PDB entry 7K89 | X-ray diffraction, 2.15 A resolution | chains A and B

Chain A (and B):
Name: Retinoid isomerohydrolase
Organism: Bos taurus
Notes: EC 3.1.1.64, 5.3.3.22; chain B of this document is another copy of the same molecule, construct and numbering; everything in this record applies to it too
UniProtKB: Q28175 (RPE65_BOVIN); numbering as in UniProt (aligned over 2-533)
Sequence (533 residues; numbered 1 to 533; the number before each row is that of its first residue):
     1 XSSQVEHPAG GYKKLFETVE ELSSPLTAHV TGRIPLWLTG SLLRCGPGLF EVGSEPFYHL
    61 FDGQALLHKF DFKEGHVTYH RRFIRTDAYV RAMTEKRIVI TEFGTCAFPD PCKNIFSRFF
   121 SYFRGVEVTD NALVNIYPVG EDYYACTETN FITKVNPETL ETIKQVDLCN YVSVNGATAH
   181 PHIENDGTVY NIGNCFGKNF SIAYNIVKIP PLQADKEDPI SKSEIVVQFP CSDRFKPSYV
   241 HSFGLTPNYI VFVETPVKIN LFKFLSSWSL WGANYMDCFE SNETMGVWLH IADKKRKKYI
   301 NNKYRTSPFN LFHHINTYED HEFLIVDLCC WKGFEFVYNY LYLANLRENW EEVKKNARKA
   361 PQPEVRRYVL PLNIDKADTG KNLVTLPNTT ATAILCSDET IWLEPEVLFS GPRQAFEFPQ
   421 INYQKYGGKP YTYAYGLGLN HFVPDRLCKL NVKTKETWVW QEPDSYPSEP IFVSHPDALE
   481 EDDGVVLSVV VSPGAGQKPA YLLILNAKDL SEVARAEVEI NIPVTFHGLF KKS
Not modelled in the structure: 109-126, 197-201, 267-271 (chain B: 110-124, 197-201, 265-271)
Differences from the reference sequence: acetylation (1); conflict Leu341 (Ser in Q28175)
Modified positions: ACE (acetyl group) at position 1
Metal / ion sites: Fe2+: His180, His241, His313, His527 (together with palmitic acid); Na+: Gln461 (together with tetraethylene glycol)
Residues lining bound ligands: 4-fluoro-emixustat (W4J; (1R)-3-amino-1-[3-(cyclohexylmethoxy)-4-fluorophenyl]propan-1-ol): Phe61, Phe103, Thr129, Val134, Thr147, Glu148, Thr149, Asn175, Asn194, Tyr239, His241, Ile259, Phe264, Tyr275, Tyr338
From the paper describing this entry:
  - binding site for 4-fluoro-emixustat: Tyr275
  - conformationally variable residues (side-chain flip): Tyr275

Interface between chain A and chain B:
Pairs across the interface (72; chain A residue first):
  Glu283(A) with Cys396(B); Ser397(B), hydrogen bond (side chain-backbone)
  Ser307(A) with Ser307(B), hydrogen bond; Trp402(B); Glu404(B), hydrogen bond
  Pro308(A) with Trp402(B)
  Lys332(A) with Thr390(B), hydrogen bond (side chain-backbone); Thr392(B); Glu404(B); Pro405(B), hydrogen bond (side chain-backbone)
  Phe334(A) with Gly380(B); Ile394(B), hydrophobic; Cys396(B), hydrophobic
  Glu335(A) with Gly380(B); Lys381(B)
  Arg358(A) with Asn382(B); Val384(B); Thr385(B)
  Lys359(A) with Asp378(B), salt bridge; Asn382(B), hydrogen bond (backbone-backbone); Thr385(B)
  Ala360(A) with Asn382(B), hydrogen bond (backbone-side chain)
  Gln362(A) with Thr389(B), hydrogen bond (side chain-backbone); Thr390(B); Thr392(B)
  Arg366(A) with Glu404(B), salt bridge
  Asp378(A) with Lys359(B), salt bridge
  Gly380(A) with Phe334(B); Glu335(B)
  Lys381(A) with Glu335(B)
  Asn382(A) with Arg358(B); Lys359(B), hydrogen bond (backbone-backbone); Ala360(B), hydrogen bond (side chain-backbone)
  Val384(A) with Arg358(B); Arg413(B), hydrogen bond (backbone-side chain)
  Thr385(A) with Arg358(B); Lys359(B); Arg413(B)
  Leu386(A) with Arg413(B), hydrogen bond (backbone-side chain)
  Pro387(A) with Pro412(B); Arg413(B)
  Asn388(A) with Pro412(B)
  Thr389(A) with Gln362(B), hydrogen bond (backbone-side chain); Pro412(B)
  Thr390(A) with Lys332(B), hydrogen bond (backbone-side chain); Gln362(B); Ser410(B), hydrogen bond; Gly411(B); Pro412(B)
  Thr392(A) with Lys332(B); Gln362(B)
  Ile394(A) with Phe334(B), hydrophobic
  Cys396(A) with Glu283(B); Phe334(B), hydrophobic
  Ser397(A) with Glu283(B), hydrogen bond (backbone-side chain)
  Trp402(A) with Ser307(B); Pro308(B)
  Glu404(A) with Ser307(B), hydrogen bond; Lys332(B); Arg366(B), salt bridge
  Pro405(A) with Lys332(B), hydrogen bond (backbone-side chain)
  Val407(A) with Val407(B), hydrophobic
  Ser410(A) with Thr390(B), hydrogen bond
  Gly411(A) with Thr390(B)
  Pro412(A) with Pro387(B); Asn388(B); Thr389(B); Thr390(B)
  Arg413(A) with Val384(B), hydrogen bond (side chain-backbone); Thr385(B); Leu386(B), hydrogen bond (side chain-backbone); Pro387(B)
Interface residues without a listed pair, chain A (38 interface residues in all): Gly333, Tyr340, Glu364, Ala391
Interface residues without a listed pair, chain B (38 interface residues in all): Gly333, Tyr340, Glu364, Ala391

Overview:
Chain A and chain B each contribute 38 residues to their interface; the contacts include 21 hydrogen bonds and
4 salt bridges. Polar contacts include Lys359(A)-Asp378(B), Arg366(A)-Glu404(B) and Glu283(A)-Ser397(B). Bound
to chain A: 4-fluoro-emixustat. His180(A), His241(A), His313(A) and His527(A) form the Fe2+ site. From the
paper: a binding site for 4-fluoro-emixustat at Tyr275(A); conformational variability at Tyr275(A).
Both chains are Retinoid isomerohydrolase (Bos taurus). Entry 7K89 (Crystal structure of bovine RPE65 in
complex with 4-fluoro-emixustat and palmitate) was determined by X-ray diffraction together with 7K88, 7K8G
and 7L0E from the same study.
